6J7U - chains A and D of the 4 polymer chains in the assembly; structure by X-ray diffraction, 2.30 A resolution.

Chain A (and D):
Molecule: Blue fluorescent protein
From: uncultured bacterium
Notes: EC 1.2.4.4; chain D of this document is another copy of the same molecule, construct and numbering; everything in this record applies to it too
UniProtKB: D6NKF4 (D6NKF4_9BACT); residues 2-248 here = UniProt positions 2-248
Amino-acid sequence (261 residues; numbered -12 to 248; the number before each row is that of its first residue; numbers below 1 keep their minus sign (Met-12 is residue -12)):
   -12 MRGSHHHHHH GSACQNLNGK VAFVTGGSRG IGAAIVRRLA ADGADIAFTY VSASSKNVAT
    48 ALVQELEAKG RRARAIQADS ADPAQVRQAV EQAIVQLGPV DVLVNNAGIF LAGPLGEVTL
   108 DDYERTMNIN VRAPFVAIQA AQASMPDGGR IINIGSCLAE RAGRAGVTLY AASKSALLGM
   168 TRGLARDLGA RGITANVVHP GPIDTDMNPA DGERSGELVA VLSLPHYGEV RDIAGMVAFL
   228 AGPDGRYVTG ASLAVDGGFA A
Disordered / not traced: -12 to 1
Differences from the reference sequence: expression tag (-12 to 1)
Ligand contacts: NADPH (NDP; NADPH dihydro-nicotinamide-adenine-dinucleotide phosphate): Gly13, Gly14, Ser15, Arg16, Gly17, Ile18, Tyr37, Val38, Ser39, Ser42, Ala65, Asp66, Ser67, Ala68, Asn93, Ala94, Gly95, Ile116, Ile141, Gly142, Ser143, Cys144, Tyr157, Lys161, Pro187, Gly188, Pro189, Ile190, Thr192, Asp193, Met194, Asn195

Interface between chain A and chain D:
Contacting residue pairs - 59 pairs, chain A then chain D:
  Arg74(A) - Leu107(D)
  Leu102(A) - Phe122(D)  hydrophobic
  Leu102(A) - Gln126(D)  hydrogen bond (backbone-side chain)
  Leu102(A) - Leu171(D)  hydrophobic
  Leu102(A) - Asp174(D)
  Val105(A) - Gln126(D)  hydrogen bond (backbone-side chain)
  Tyr110(A) - Val118(D)
  Tyr110(A) - Arg119(D)  hydrogen bond (side chain-backbone)
  Glu111(A) - Glu111(D)
  Glu111(A) - Arg119(D)  salt bridge
  Val118(A) - Tyr110(D)
  Arg119(A) - Tyr110(D)  hydrogen bond (backbone-side chain)
  Arg119(A) - Glu111(D)  salt bridge
  Phe122(A) - Val105(D)  hydrophobic
  Gln126(A) - Leu102(D)  hydrogen bond (side chain-backbone)
  Gln126(A) - Val105(D)  hydrogen bond (side chain-backbone)
  Ala146(A) - Arg169(D)  hydrogen bond (backbone-side chain)
  Glu147(A) - Arg169(D)  hydrogen bond (backbone-side chain)
  Arg148(A) - Arg173(D)
  Ala149(A) - Arg169(D)
  Ala149(A) - Gly170(D)
  Gly150(A) - Arg173(D)  hydrogen bond (backbone-side chain)
  Arg151(A) - Arg173(D)
  Ala152(A) - Arg173(D)
  Ala152(A) - Asp174(D)
  Gly153(A) - Asp174(D)  hydrogen bond (backbone-side chain)
  Thr155(A) - Met167(D)
  Thr155(A) - Gly170(D)  hydrogen bond (side chain-backbone)
  Thr155(A) - Leu171(D)
  Thr155(A) - Asp174(D)  hydrogen bond
  Ala158(A) - Gly166(D)
  Ala159(A) - Ala163(D)
  Ala159(A) - Gly166(D)
  Ala159(A) - Met167(D)
  Ser162(A) - Ser162(D)  hydrogen bond (backbone-side chain)
  Ser162(A) - Ala163(D)
  Ser162(A) - Gly166(D)  hydrogen bond (side chain-backbone)
  Ala163(A) - Ala159(D)
  Ala163(A) - Ser162(D)  hydrogen bond (backbone-side chain)
  Ala163(A) - Ala163(D)  hydrophobic
  Leu165(A) - Ser162(D)
  Gly166(A) - Ala158(D)
  Gly166(A) - Ala159(D)
  Gly166(A) - Ser162(D)  hydrogen bond (backbone-side chain)
  Met167(A) - Thr155(D)
  Met167(A) - Ala159(D)  hydrophobic
  Arg169(A) - Ala146(D)  hydrogen bond (side chain-backbone)
  Arg169(A) - Glu147(D)  hydrogen bond (side chain-backbone)
  Gly170(A) - Thr155(D)  hydrogen bond (backbone-side chain)
  Leu171(A) - Leu102(D)  hydrophobic
  Leu171(A) - Thr155(D)
  Arg173(A) - Arg148(D)
  Arg173(A) - Gly150(D)  hydrogen bond (side chain-backbone)
  Arg173(A) - Arg151(D)
  Arg173(A) - Ala152(D)
  Asp174(A) - Leu102(D)
  Asp174(A) - Ala152(D)
  Asp174(A) - Gly153(D)  hydrogen bond (side chain-backbone)
  Asp174(A) - Thr155(D)  hydrogen bond
Also at the interface, not in a pair above, chain A (35 interface residues in all): Gly103, Leu107, Met114, Gln129, Leu175
Also at the interface, not in a pair above, chain D (35 interface residues in all): Gly103, Met114, Val123, Gln129, Ala149, Leu165, Leu175

In short:
Chain A and chain D each contribute 35 residues to their interface, with 22 hydrogen bonds and 2 salt bridges.
Among the polar pairs are Glu111(A)-Arg119(D), Leu102(A)-Gln126(D) and Val105(A)-Gln126(D). Ligands of chain
A: NADPH.
Chain A and chain D are both Blue fluorescent protein (uncultured bacterium); the structure, Crystal structure
of blue fluorescent protein from metagenomic library in complex with NADPH, was determined by X-ray
diffraction (same publication as 6J7H).
